4CFF - chains D and F of the 3 polymer chains in the assembly; structure by X-ray diffraction, 3.92 A resolution.

# Chain D
Protein: 5'-amp-activated protein kinase subunit beta-1
From: Homo sapiens
UniProt: Q9Y478 (AAKB1_HUMAN); numbering as in UniProt; present here: 1-188, 197-270
Sequence (286 residues; numbered -15 to 270 plus 8 insertion-coded residues; 8 numbers in that range are skipped by the numbering (no residue carries them; nothing is unmodelled there); the number before each row is that of its first residue; numbers below 1 keep their minus sign (Met-15 is residue -15)):
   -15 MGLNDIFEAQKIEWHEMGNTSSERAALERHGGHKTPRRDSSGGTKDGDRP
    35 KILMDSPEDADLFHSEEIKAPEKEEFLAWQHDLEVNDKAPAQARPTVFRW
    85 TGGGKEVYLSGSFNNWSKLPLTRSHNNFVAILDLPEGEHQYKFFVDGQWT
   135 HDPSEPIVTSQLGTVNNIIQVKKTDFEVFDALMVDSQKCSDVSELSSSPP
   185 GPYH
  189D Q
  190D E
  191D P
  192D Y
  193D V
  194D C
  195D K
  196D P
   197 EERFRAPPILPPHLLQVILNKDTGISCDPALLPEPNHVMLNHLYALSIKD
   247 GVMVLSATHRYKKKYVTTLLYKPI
Disordered / not traced: -15 to 77, 174-188, 197-202
Construct notes: expression tag (-15 to 0)
Modified positions: Ser108 (phosphoserine; SEP)
Ligand contacts: C1V (3-[4-(2-hydroxyphenyl)phenyl]-4-oxidanyl-6-oxidanylidene-7H-thieno[2,3-b]pyridine-5-carbonitrile): Val81, Arg83, Thr106, Arg107, Ser108, Asn111, Val113
Swiss-Prot annotation at these positions:
  - modified residue: Thr4 (Phosphothreonine), Ser5 (Phosphoserine), Ser6 (Phosphoserine), Thr19 (Phosphothreonine), Ser24 (Phosphoserine), Ser25 (Phosphoserine), Ser40 (Phosphoserine), Ser96 (Phosphoserine), Ser101 (Phosphoserine), Ser108 (Phosphoserine), Thr148 (Phosphothreonine), Ser182 (Phosphoserine)
  - lipidation: Gly2 (N-myristoyl glycine)
From the paper describing this entry:
  - mutagenesis - R83A (25-fold): decreased binding to C1V

# Chain F
Protein: 5'-amp-activated protein kinase subunit gamma-1
From: Homo sapiens
UniProt: P54619 (AAKG1_HUMAN); residues 1-331 here = UniProt positions 1-331
Sequence (331 residues; row label = number of the first residue in the row):
     1 METVISSDSSPAVENEHPQETPESNNSVYTSFMKSHRCYDLIPTSSKLVV
    51 FDTSLQVKKAFFALVTNGVRAAPLWDSKKQSFVGMLTITDFINILHRYYK
   101 SALVQIYELEEHKIETWREVYLQDSFKPLVCISPNASLFDAVSSLIRNKI
   151 HRLPVIDPESGNTLYILTHKRILKFLKLFITEFPKPEFMSKSLEELQIGT
   201 YANIAMVRTTTPVYVALGIFVQHRVSALPVVDEKGRVVDIYSKFDVINLA
   251 AEKTYNNLDVSVTKALQHRSHYFEGVLKCYLHETLETIINRLVEAEVHRL
   301 VVVDENDVVKGIVSLSDILQALVLTGGEKKP
Disordered / not traced: 1-26, 122-127, 325-331
Ligand contacts:
  - adenosine monophosphate (AMP), molecule 1: Arg70, Lys170, Ile240, Ser242, Phe244, Asp245, Arg269, Val276, Leu277, Val297, His298, Arg299, Leu300
  - adenosine monophosphate (AMP), molecule 2: His151, Gly199, Thr200, Asn203, Ile204, Ala205, Arg224, Val225, Ser226, Ala227, Leu228, Pro229, His298, Arg299, Ile312, Ser314, Ser316, Asp317
Swiss-Prot annotation at these positions:
  - motif: Leu138 to Glu159 (AMPK pseudosubstrate)
  - binding site (ADP): Arg70, Met85 to Asp90, Val130, His151, Arg152, Lys170, Ser242 to Asp245, Arg269, Leu277, His298, Arg299
  - binding site (AMP): Arg70, Met85 to Asp90, Val130, His151, Arg152, Lys170, Thr200, Ala205, Ser226, Ala227, Ser242 to Asp245, Arg269, Leu277, His298, Arg299, Ser314 to Asp317
  - binding site (ATP): Arg70, Met85 to Asp90, Val130, His151, Arg152, Lys170, Ser242 to Asp245, Arg269, Leu277, His298, Arg299
  - modified residue: Ser261 (Phosphoserine), Thr263 (Phosphothreonine), Ser270 (Phosphoserine)

# How chain D and chain F interact
Pairs across the interface (48):
  Leu215(D) - Lys47(F)
  Pro225(D) - Lys47(F)
  Pro225(D) - Gly68(F)
  Ala226(D) - Ser46(F)
  Ala226(D) - Lys47(F)  hydrogen bond (backbone-backbone)
  Leu227(D) - Pro43(F)  hydrophobic
  Leu227(D) - Ser45(F)
  Leu228(D) - Ser45(F)  hydrogen bond (backbone-backbone)
  Leu228(D) - Lys47(F)
  Pro229(D) - Ser45(F)  hydrogen bond (backbone-side chain)
  Pro231(D) - Ser45(F)
  Asp246(D) - Lys59(F)  hydrogen bond (backbone-side chain)
  Tyr257(D) - Pro134(F)
  Tyr257(D) - Asp157(F)
  Tyr257(D) - Leu164(F)  hydrophobic
  Lys258(D) - Tyr39(F)
  Lys258(D) - Asn135(F)
  Lys259(D) - Tyr39(F)  hydrogen bond (backbone-side chain)
  Lys260(D) - Tyr39(F)
  Lys260(D) - Ile42(F)  hydrogen bond (side chain-backbone)
  Lys260(D) - Pro43(F)
  Lys260(D) - Thr44(F)
  Tyr261(D) - Thr44(F)  hydrogen bond (backbone-backbone)
  Tyr261(D) - Ser45(F)
  Tyr261(D) - Ser46(F)  hydrogen bond (backbone-backbone)
  Val262(D) - Ser46(F)
  Val262(D) - Leu48(F)  hydrophobic
  Val262(D) - Leu164(F)
  Thr263(D) - Ser46(F)  hydrogen bond (backbone-backbone)
  Thr263(D) - Lys47(F)
  Thr263(D) - Leu48(F)  hydrogen bond (backbone-backbone)
  Thr264(D) - Leu48(F)
  Leu265(D) - Lys47(F)
  Leu265(D) - Leu48(F)  hydrogen bond (backbone-backbone)
  Leu265(D) - Val49(F)
  Leu265(D) - Val50(F)  hydrogen bond (backbone-backbone)
  Leu265(D) - Asn67(F)
  Leu266(D) - Val50(F)
  Tyr267(D) - Val50(F)  hydrogen bond (backbone-backbone)
  Tyr267(D) - Phe51(F)  hydrophobic
  Tyr267(D) - Asp52(F)
  Tyr267(D) - Leu55(F)
  Tyr267(D) - Ala63(F)  hydrophobic
  Tyr267(D) - Thr66(F)
  Tyr267(D) - Asn67(F)  hydrogen bond
  Lys268(D) - Asp52(F)  salt bridge
  Pro269(D) - Ser54(F)
  Pro269(D) - Leu55(F)  hydrophobic
Also at the interface, not in a pair above, chain D (24 interface residues in all): Ile214, Glu230, Val248
Also at the interface, not in a pair above, chain F (25 interface residues in all): Ser77, Thr163

# In short
24 residues of chain D and 25 residues of chain F are in contact; the contacts include 14 hydrogen bonds and 1
salt bridge. Polar contacts include Lys268(D)-Asp52(F), Pro229(D)-Ser45(F) and Asp246(D)-Lys59(F). Chain D
binds compound C1V. Bound to chain F: adenosine monophosphate. The paper reports that R83A of chain D reduces
binding to C1V.
Here chain D is 5'-amp-activated protein kinase subunit beta-1 and chain F is 5'-amp-activated protein kinase
subunit gamma-1, both from Homo sapiens. Entry 4CFF (Structure of full length human AMPK in complex with a
small molecule activator, a thienopyridone derivative ...) was determined by X-ray diffraction, deposited
together with 4CFE.
